5G32 - chains A and C of the 6 polymer chains in the assembly; structure by X-ray diffraction, 2.20 A resolution.

[Chain A]
Protein: RAD14
From: Saccharomyces cerevisiae
UniProt: P28519 (RAD14_YEAST); residue numbers follow UniProt; this construct covers 188-306
Sequence (131 residues; numbered 187 to 317; the number before each row is that of its first residue):
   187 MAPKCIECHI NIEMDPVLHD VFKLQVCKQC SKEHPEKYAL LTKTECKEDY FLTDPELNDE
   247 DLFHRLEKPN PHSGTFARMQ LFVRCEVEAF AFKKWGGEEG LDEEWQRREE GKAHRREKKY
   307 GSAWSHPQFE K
Not modelled in the structure: 187, 302-317
Differences from the reference sequence: initiating methionine (187); expression tag (307-317)
Metal / ion sites: Zn2+: Cys191, Cys194, Cys213, Cys216
Swiss-Prot annotation at these positions:
  - zinc finger: Cys191 to Cys216
  - binding site (Zn(2+)): Cys191, Cys194, Cys213, Cys216
  - mutagenesis: Val207 (V207M: In RAD14-2; loss of recognition of cyclobutane pyrimidine dimers), Cys216 (C216Y: In RAD14-2; loss of recognition of cyclobutane pyrimidine dimers)

[Chain C]
Molecule: 15-nt DNA strand
From: Synthetic construct
Sequence (15 nucleotides; row label = number of the first residue in the row):
     1 GCTCTACXTC ATCAC
Not modelled in the structure: 15
Modified residues: 6FK ([(2R,3S,5R)-5-[2-azanyl-8-[ethanoyl(phenyl)amino]-6-oxidanylidene-3H-purin-9-yl]-3-oxidanyl-oxolan-2-yl]methyl dihydrogen phosphate) at position 8

[Interface between chain A and chain C]
Pairs across the interface (19; chain A residue first):
  Thr228(A) with DG1(C), hydrogen bond to the phosphate; DC2(C), phosphate contact; DT3(C), hydrogen bond to the phosphate
  Lys229(A) with DT3(C), hydrogen bond to the phosphate; DC4(C), salt bridge to the phosphate
  Thr230(A) with DG1(C), base contact; DT3(C), hydrogen bond to the phosphate
  Glu231(A) with DG1(C), sugar contact
  Glu234(A) with DG1(C), hydrogen bond to the base
  Asp240(A) with DT5(C), base contact
  Asn256(A) with DC2(C), hydrogen bond to the base
  His258(A) with DC2(C), salt bridge to the phosphate
  Ala263(A) with DT3(C), phosphate contact; DC4(C), sugar contact
  Arg264(A) with DT3(C), sugar contact
  Met265(A) with DC2(C), phosphate contact; DT3(C), phosphate contact
  Gln266(A) with DT3(C), hydrogen bond to the phosphate; DC4(C), phosphate contact
Other interface residues (no listed pair), chain A (13 interface residues in all): Pro257

[Overview]
The interface between chain A and chain C involves 13 residues on one side and 5 on the other; the contacts
include 7 hydrogen bonds and 2 salt bridges. Polar contacts include Glu234(A)-DG1(C), Asn256(A)-DC2(C) and
Thr228(A)-DG1(C).
Chain A is RAD14 (Saccharomyces cerevisiae) and chain C is a 15-nt DNA strand (Synthetic construct); the
structure, Structure of Rad14 in complex with acetylaminophenyl-guanine containing DNA, was determined by
X-ray diffraction (same publication as 5G33, 5G34 and 5G35).
